Entry 1CG8 (X-ray diffraction, 1.90 A resolution); this record covers chains A and B.

Chain A:
Protein: Protein (hemoglobin)
Organism: Dasyatis akajei
UniProt: P56691 (HBA_DASAK); residues 1-141 here correspond to UniProt positions 2-142 (UniProt number = residue number + 1)
Amino-acid sequence (141 residues; row label = number of the first residue in the row):
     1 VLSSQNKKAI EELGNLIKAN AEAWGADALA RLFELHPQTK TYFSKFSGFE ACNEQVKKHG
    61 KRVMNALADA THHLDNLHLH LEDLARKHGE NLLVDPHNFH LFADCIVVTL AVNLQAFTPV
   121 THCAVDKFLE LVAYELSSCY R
Ion coordination: heme Fe: H88 (together with carbon monoxide)
Small-molecule neighbours:
  - carbon monoxide (CMO): L29, F43, H59, V63, H88
  - heme (HEM): L32, T39, Y42, F43, K45, H59, R62, V63, A66, L67, L84, K87, H88, L92, V94, N98, F99, F102, I106, V132, L136
Swiss-Prot annotation at these positions:
  - binding site (O2): H59
  - binding site (heme b): H88

Chain B:
Protein: Protein (hemoglobin)
Organism: Dasyatis akajei
UniProt: P56692 (HBB_DASAK); residues 1-141 here correspond to UniProt positions 2-142 (UniProt number = residue number + 1)
Amino-acid sequence (141 residues; row label = number of the first residue in the row):
     1 VKLSEDQEHY IKGVWKDVDH KQITAKALER VFVVYPWTTR LFSKLQGLFS ANDIGVQQHA
    61 DKVQRALGEA IDDLKKVEIN FQNLSGKHQE IGVDTQNFKL LGQTFMVELA LHYKKTFRPK
   121 EHAAAYKFFR LVAEALSSNY H
Ion coordination: heme Fe: H88 (together with carbon monoxide)
Small-molecule neighbours:
  - carbon monoxide (CMO): L28, F42, H59, V63, H88
  - heme (HEM): T38, L41, F42, K44, H59, K62, V63, A66, L67, L84, K87, H88, I91, V93, N97, F98, L101, V132, L136
Swiss-Prot annotation at these positions:
  - binding site (heme b): H59, H88

Chain A / chain B interface:
Residue-residue contacts - 38 pairs, chain A then chain B:
  R31(A) - F117(B)  hydrogen bond (side chain-backbone)
  R31(A) - R118(B)
  R31(A) - P119(B)
  R31(A) - H122(B)  hydrogen bond
  E34(A) - P119(B)
  E34(A) - K120(B)
  E34(A) - A123(B)
  L35(A) - H122(B)
  L35(A) - A123(B)
  L35(A) - Y126(B)  hydrophobic
  H36(A) - Y126(B)  hydrogen bond
  D104(A) - Q103(B)
  V107(A) - V107(B)  hydrophobic
  V108(A) - A110(B)  hydrophobic
  V108(A) - F117(B)  hydrophobic
  V108(A) - H122(B)
  A111(A) - V107(B)  hydrophobic
  A111(A) - L111(B)
  A111(A) - K114(B)  hydrogen bond (backbone-side chain)
  V112(A) - A110(B)  hydrophobic
  V112(A) - K114(B)
  V112(A) - K115(B)
  N113(A) - K115(B)
  L114(A) - K114(B)  hydrogen bond (backbone-side chain)
  F117(A) - R30(B)  hydrogen bond (backbone-side chain)
  F117(A) - V107(B)  hydrophobic
  F117(A) - L111(B)
  T118(A) - R30(B)
  P119(A) - R30(B)
  P119(A) - V33(B)  hydrophobic
  P119(A) - V34(B)
  H122(A) - R30(B)  hydrogen bond
  H122(A) - V34(B)
  H122(A) - V107(B)
  C123(A) - V33(B)
  C123(A) - V34(B)
  D126(A) - Y35(B)
  K127(A) - V34(B)  hydrogen bond (side chain-backbone)
Interface residues without a listed pair, chain A (22 interface residues in all): A30, C105, Q115, V120
Interface residues without a listed pair, chain B (18 interface residues in all): E29

In short:
The interface between chain A and chain B involves 22 residues on one side and 18 on the other; the contacts
include 8 hydrogen bonds. Polar contacts include R31(A)-F117(B), R31(A)-H122(B) and H36(A)-Y126(B). Bound to
chain A: heme and carbon monoxide.
Here chain A is Protein (hemoglobin) and chain B is Protein (hemoglobin), both from Dasyatis akajei. Entry
1CG8 (CO Form Hemoglobin from Dasyatis Akajei) was determined by X-ray diffraction (same publication as 1CG5).
